PDB entry 8JXI | electron microscopy, 3.40 A resolution | chains C and A of the 5 polymer chains in the assembly

== Chain C ==
Name: Alpha-2-macroglobulin receptor-associated protein
Source organism: Rattus norvegicus
Reference sequence: Q99068 (AMRP_RAT); residue numbers follow UniProt; this construct covers 34-360
Sequence (332 residues; numbered 29 to 360; the number before each row is that of its first residue):
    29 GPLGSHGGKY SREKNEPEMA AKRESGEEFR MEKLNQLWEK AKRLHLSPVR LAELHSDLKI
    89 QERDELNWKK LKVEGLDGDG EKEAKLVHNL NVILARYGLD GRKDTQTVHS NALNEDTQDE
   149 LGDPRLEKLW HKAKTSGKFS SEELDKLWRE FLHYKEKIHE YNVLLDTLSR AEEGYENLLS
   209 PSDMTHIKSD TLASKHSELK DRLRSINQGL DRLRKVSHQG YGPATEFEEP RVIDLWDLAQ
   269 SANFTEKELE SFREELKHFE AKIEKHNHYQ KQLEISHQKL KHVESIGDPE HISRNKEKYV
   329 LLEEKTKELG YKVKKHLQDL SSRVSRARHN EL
Unresolved in the structure: 29-253, 359-360
Differences from the reference sequence: expression tag (29-33)
Swiss-Prot annotation at these positions:
  - motif: His-357 to Leu-360 (Prevents secretion from ER)
  - modified residue (Phosphoserine): Ser-53, Ser-138
  - glycosylation: Asn-271 (N-linked (GlcNAc...) asparagine)

== Chain A ==
Name: LDL receptor related protein 2
Source organism: Rattus norvegicus
Reference sequence: A0A0G2K9W7 (A0A0G2K9W7_RAT); numbering as in UniProt (aligned over 1-4660)
Sequence (4660 residues; row label = number of the first residue in the row):
     1 MERGAAAAAW MLLLAIAACL EPVSSQECGS GNFRCDNGYC IPASWRCDGT RDCLDDTDEI
    61 GCPPRSCESG LFLCPAEGTC IPSSWVCDED KDCSDGADEQ QNCAGTTCSA QQMTCSNGQC
   121 IPSEYRCDHV SDCPDGSDER NCHYPTCDQL TCANGACYNT SQRCDQKVDC RDSSDEANCT
   181 TLCSQKEFEC GSGECILRAY VCDHDNDCED NSDERNCNYD TCGGHQFTCS NGQCINQNWV
   241 CDGDDDCQDS GDEDGCESNQ SHHRCYPREW ACPGSGRCIS IDKVCDGVPD CPEGDDENNV
   301 TSGRTCGMGV CSVLNCEYQC HQTPFGGECF CPPGHIINSN DSRTCIDFDD CQIWGICDQK
   361 CENRQGRHQC LCEEGYILER GQHCKSSDSF SAASVIFSNG RDLLVGDLHG RNFRILAESK
   421 NRGMVMGVDF HYQKHRVFWT DPMQEKVFST DINGLNTQEI LNVSVDTPEN LAVDWINNKL
   481 YLVETKVNRI DVVNLEGNQR VTLITENLGH PRGIALDPTV GYLFFSDWGS LSGQPKVERA
   541 FMDGSNRKDL VTTKVGWPAG ITLDLVSKRV YWVDSRYDYI ETVTYDGIQR KTVARGGSLV
   601 PHPFGISLFE EHVFFTDWTK MAVMKASKFT ETNPQVYHQS SLRPHGVTVY HALRQPNATN
   661 PCGSNNGGCA QVCVLSHRTD NGGLGYRCKC EFGFELDDDE HRCVAVKNFL LFSSKTAVRG
   721 IPFTLSTQED VMVPVTGSPS FFVGIDFDAQ HSTVFYSDLS KDIIYKQKID GTGKEVITAN
   781 RLESVECLTF DWISRNLYWT DGGLKSVTVL RLADKSRRQI ISNLNNPRSI VVHPTAGYMF
   841 LSDWFRPAKI MRAWSDGSHL MPIVNTSLGW PNGLAIDWSA SRLYWVDAFF DKIEHSTLDG
   901 LDRKRLGHVD QMTHPFGLTV FKDNVFITDW RLGAIIRVRK SDGGDMTVIR RGISSVMHVK
   961 AYDADLQTGS NYCSQTTHAN GDCSHFCFPV PNFQRVCGCP YGMKLQRDQM TCEGDPAREP
  1021 PTQQCGSLSF PCNNGKCVPS FFRCDGVDDC HDNSDEHQCG VFNNTCSPSA FACVRGGQCI
  1081 PGQWHCDRQN DCLDGSDEQN CPTHATSSTC PSTSFTCDNH VCIPKDWVCD TDNDCSDGSD
  1141 EKNCQASGTC QPTQFRCPDH RCISPLYVCD GDKDCADGSD EAGCVLNCTS AQFKCADGSS
  1201 CINSRYRCDG VYDCRDNSDE AGCPTRPPGM CHLDEFQCQG DGTCIPNTWE CDGHPDCIHG
  1261 SDEHTGCVPK TCSPTHFLCD NGNCIYKAWI CDGDNDCRDM SDEKDCPTQP FHCPSTQWQC
  1321 PGYSTCINLS ALCDGVFDCP NGTDESPLCN QDSCSHFNGG CTHQCMQGPF GATCLCPLGY
  1381 QLANDTKTCE DINECDIPGF CSQHCVNMRG SFRCACDPEY TLESDGRTCK VTGSENPLLV
  1441 VASRDKIIVD NITAHTHNLY SLVQDVSFVV ALDFDSVTGR VFWSDLLQGK TWSVFQNGTD
  1501 KRVVHDSGLS VTEMIAVDWI GRNLYWTDYA LETIEVSKID GSHRTVLISK NVTKPRGLAL
  1561 DPRMGDNVMF WSDWGHHPRI ERASMDGTMR TVIVQEKIYW PCGLSIDYPN RLIYFMDAYL
  1621 DYIEFCDYDG HNRRQVIASD LVLHHPHALT LFEDFVYWTD RGTRQVMQAN KWHGGNQSVV
  1681 MYSVHQPLGI TAIHPSRQPP SRNPCASASC SHLCLLSAQA PRHYSCACPS GWNLSDDSVN
  1741 CVRGDQPFLM SVRDNIIFGI SLDPEVKSND AMVPISGIQH GYDVEFDDSE QFIYWVENPG
  1801 EIHRVKTDGS NRTVFAPLSL LGSSLGLALD WVSRNIYYTT PASRSIEVLT LKGDTRYGKT
  1861 LIANDGTPLG VGFPVGIAVD PARGKLYWSD HGTDSGVPAK IASANMDGTS LKILFTGNLQ
  1921 HLEVVTLDIQ EQKLYWAVTS RGVIERGNVD GTERMILVHH LAHPWGLVVY GSFLYYSDEQ
  1981 YEVIERVDKS SGNNKVVLRD NVPYLRGLRV YHRRNAADSS NGCSNNPNAC QQICLPVPGG
  2041 MFSCACASGF KLSPDGRSCS PYNSFMVVSM LPAVRGFSLE LSDHSEAMVP VAGQGRNVLH
  2101 ADVDVANGFI YWCDFSSSVR SSNGIRRIKP DGSNFTNVVT YGIGANGIRG VALDWAAGNL
  2161 YFTNAFVYET LIEVLRINTT YRRVLLKVSV DMPRHIIVDP KHRYLFWADY GQKPKIERSF
  2221 LDCTNRTVLV SEGIVTPRGL AMDHDTGYIY WVDDSLDLIA RIHLDGGESQ VVRYGSRYPT
  2281 PYGITVFGES IIWVDRNLKK VFQASKQPGN TDPPVVIRDK INLLRDVTIF DEHAQPLSPA
  2341 ELNNNPCLQS NGGCSHFCFA LPELPTPRCG CAFGTLGNDG KSCATSQEDF LIYSLNNSLR
  2401 SLHFDPRDHS LPFQVISVAG TAIALDYDRR NNRIFFTQKL NSLRGQISYV SLYSGSSSPT
  2461 VLLSNIGVTD GIAFDWINRR IYYSDFSNQT INSMAEDGSN RAVIARVSKP RAIVLDPCRG
  2521 YMYWTDWGTN AKIERATLGG NFRVPIVNTS LVWPNGLALD LETDLLYWAD ASLQKIERST
  2581 LTGTNREVVV STAFHSFGLT VYGQYIYWTD LYTRKIYRAN KYDGSDLVAM TTRLPTQPSG
  2641 ISTVVKTQRQ QCSNPCDQFN GGCSHICAPG PNGAECQCPH EGNWYLANDN KYCVVDTGTR
  2701 CNQLQFTCLN GHCINQDWKC DNDNDCGDGS DELPTVCAFH TCRSTAFTCG NGRCVPYHYR
  2761 CDYYNDCGDN SDEAGCLFRN CNSTTEFTCS NGRCIPLSYV CNGINNCHDN DTSDEKNCPP
  2821 HTCPPDFTKC QTTNICVPRA FLCDGDNDCG DGSDENPIYC ASHTCRSNEF QCLSPQRCIP
  2881 SYWFCDGEAD CADGSDEPDT CGHSVNTCRA SQFQCDNGRC ISGNWVCDGD NDCGDMSDED
  2941 QRHHCELQNC SSTQFTCVNS RPPNRRCIPQ YWVCDGDADC SDALDELQNC TMRTCSAGEF
  3001 SCANGRCVRQ SFRCDRRNDC GDYSDERGCS YPPCHANQFT CQNGRCIPRF FVCDEDNDCG
  3061 DGSDEQEHLC HTPEPTCPLH QFRCDNGHCI EMGRVCNHVD DCSDNSDEKG CGINECLDSS
  3121 ISRCDHNCTD TITSFYCSCL PGYKLMSDKR SCVDIDECKE SPQLCSQKCE NVVGSYICKC
  3181 APGYIREPDG KSCRQNSNIE PYLIFSNRYY IRNLTTDGSS YSLILQGLGN VVALDFDRVE
  3241 KRLYWIDAEK QIIERMFLNK TNRETIINHR LRRAESLAVD WVSRKLYWLD AILDCLFVSD
  3301 LEGRHRKMIA QHCVDANNTF CFEHPRGIVL HPQRGHVYWA DWGVHAYIGR IGMDGTNKSV
  3361 IISTKIEWPN AITIDYTNDL LYWADAHLGY IEFSDLEGHH RHTVYDGSLP HPFALTIFED
  3421 TVFWTDWNTR TVEKGNKYDG SGRVVLVNTT HKPFDIHVYH PYRQPIMSNP CGTNNGGCSH
  3481 LCLIKAGGRG FTCACPDDFQ TVQLRDRTLC MPMCSSTQFL CGNNEKCIPI WWKCDGQKDC
  3541 SDGSDEPDLC PHRFCRLGQF QCRDGNCTSP QALCNARQDC ADGSDEDRVL CEHHRCESNE
  3601 WQCANKRCIP QSWQCDSVND CLDNSDEDTS HCASRTCRPG QFKCNNGRCI PQSWKCDVDN
  3661 DCGDYSDEPI DECTTAAYNC DNHTEFSCKT NYRCIPQWAV CNGFDDCRDN SDEQGCESVP
  3721 CHPSGDFRCA NHHCIPLRWK CDGTDDCGDN SDEENCVPRE CSESEFRCAD QQCIPSRWVC
  3781 DQENDCGDNS DERDCEMKTC HPEHFQCTSG HCVPKALACD GRADCLDASD ESACPTRFPN
  3841 GTYCPAAMFE CKNHVCIQSF WICDGENDCV DGSDEEIHLC FNIPCESPQR FRCDNSRCVY
  3901 GHQLCNGVDD CGDGSDEKEE HCRKPTHKPC TDTEYKCSNG NCISQHYVCD NVNDCGDLSD
  3961 ETGCNLGDNR TCAENICEQN CTQLSSGGFI CSCRPGFKPS TLDKNSCQDI NECEEFGICP
  4021 QSCRNSKGSY ECFCVDGFKS MSTHYGERCA ADGSPPLLLL PENVRIRKYN TSSEKFSEYL
  4081 EEEEHIQTID YDWDPEHIGL SVVYYTVLAQ GSQFGAIKRA YIPNFESGSN NPIREVDLGL
  4141 KYLMQPDGLA VDWVGRHIYW SDAKSQRIEV ATLDGRYRKW LITTQLDQPA AIAVNPKLGL
  4201 MFWTDQGKQP KIESAWMNGE HRSVLVSENL GWPNGLSIDY LNDDRVYWSD SKEDVIEAIK
  4261 YDGTDRRLII NEAMKPFSLD IFEDKLYWVA KEKGEVWRQN KFGKENKEKV LVVNPWLTQV
  4321 RIFHQLRYNQ SVSNPCKQVC SHLCLLRPGG YSCACPQGSD FVTGSTVQCD AASELPVTMP
  4381 PPCRCMHGGN CYFDENELPK CKCSSGYSGE YCEVGLSRGI PPGTTMAVLL TFVIVIIVGA
  4441 LVLVGLFHYR KTGSLLPTLP KLPSLSSLAK PSENGNGVTF RSGADVNMDI GVSPFGPETI
  4501 IDRSMAMNEH FVMEVGKQPV IFENPMYAAK DNTSKVALAV QGPSTGAQVT VPENVENQNY
  4561 GRPIDPSEIV PEPKPASPGA DEIQGKKWNI FKRKPKQTTN FENPIYAEMD SEVKDAVAVA
  4621 PPPSPSLPAK ASKRNLTPGY TATEDTFKDT ANLVKEDSDV
Unresolved in the structure: 1-185, 1316-3164, 3202-4660
Cystine bridges: Cys-190/Cys-208, Cys-202/Cys-217, Cys-222/Cys-234, Cys-229/Cys-247, Cys-241/Cys-256, Cys-265/Cys-278, Cys-272/Cys-291, Cys-285/Cys-306, Cys-311/Cys-320, Cys-316/Cys-329, Cys-331/Cys-345, Cys-351/Cys-361, Cys-357/Cys-370, Cys-372/Cys-384, Cys-662/Cys-673, Cys-669/Cys-688, Cys-690/Cys-703, Cys-973/Cys-987, Cys-983/Cys-997, Cys-999/Cys-1012, Cys-1025/Cys-1037, Cys-1032/Cys-1050, Cys-1044/Cys-1059, Cys-1066/Cys-1079, Cys-1073/Cys-1092, Cys-1086/Cys-1101, Cys-1110/Cys-1122, Cys-1117/Cys-1135, Cys-1129/Cys-1144, Cys-1150/Cys-1162, Cys-1157/Cys-1175, Cys-1169/Cys-1184, Cys-1188/Cys-1201, Cys-1195/Cys-1214, Cys-1208/Cys-1223, Cys-1231/Cys-1244, Cys-1238/Cys-1257, Cys-1251/Cys-1267, Cys-1272/Cys-1284, Cys-1279/Cys-1297, Cys-1291/Cys-1306, Cys-3165/Cys-3178, Cys-3180/Cys-3193
Covalently attached groups: N-acetylglucosamine (NAG) linked to Asn-340, Asn-462, Asn-657, Asn-865, Asn-1063, Asn-1187; 2-acetamido-2-deoxy-alpha-D-galactopyranose (A2G) linked to Thr-1022, Thr-1103, Thr-1109, Thr-1225
Metal / ion sites: Ca2+ site 1: Tyr-200, Asp-203, Asp-205, Asp-207, Asp-213, Glu-214; Ca2+ site 2: Trp-239, Asp-242, Asp-244, Asp-246, Asp-252, Glu-253; Ca2+ site 3: Lys-283, Asp-286, Val-288, Asp-290, Asp-296, Glu-297; Ca2+ site 4: Ser-575, Asp-578, Pro-601, Thr-1131; Ca2+ site 5: Ala-888, Asp-891, Thr-913; Ca2+ site 6: Phe-1042, Asp-1045, Val-1047, Asp-1049, Asp-1055, Glu-1056; Ca2+ site 7: Trp-1084, Asp-1087, Gln-1089, Asp-1091, Asp-1097, Glu-1098; Ca2+ site 8: Trp-1127, Asp-1130, Asp-1132, Asp-1134, Asp-1140, Glu-1141; Ca2+ site 9: Tyr-1167, Asp-1170, Asp-1172, Asp-1174, Asp-1180, Glu-1181; Ca2+ site 10: Tyr-1206, Asp-1209, Val-1211, Asp-1213, Asp-1219, Glu-1220; Ca2+ site 11: Trp-1249, Asp-1252, His-1254, Asp-1262, Glu-1263; Ca2+ site 12: Trp-1289, Asp-1292, Asp-1294, Asp-1296, Asp-1302, Glu-1303
Ligand contacts:
  - 2-acetamido-2-deoxy-alpha-D-galactopyranose (A2G), molecule 1: Asp-220, Thr-221, Cys-222, Gly-223, Thr-679
  - 2-acetamido-2-deoxy-alpha-D-galactopyranose (A2G), molecule 2: Asn-1064, Thr-1065, Pro-1068
  - 2-acetamido-2-deoxy-alpha-D-galactopyranose (A2G), molecule 3: Ser-1147, Thr-1149, Cys-1150, Gln-1151

== Chain C / chain A interface ==
Contacting residue pairs (18):
  Asn-271(C) / Leu-725(A)
  Asn-271(C) / Ser-726(A)
  Lys-275(C) / Arg-687(A)
  Glu-283(C) / Asn-236(A)
  Lys-293(C) / Tyr-200(A)
  Lys-293(C) / Asp-203(A)  salt bridge
  Lys-293(C) / Asp-205(A)  salt bridge
  Lys-293(C) / Asp-207(A)  salt bridge
  His-296(C) / Leu-197(A)
  His-296(C) / Tyr-200(A)
  Tyr-297(C) / Tyr-200(A)
  Tyr-297(C) / Asp-207(A)
  Lys-343(C) / Trp-239(A)
  Lys-343(C) / Asp-242(A)  salt bridge
  Lys-343(C) / Asp-244(A)  salt bridge
  Lys-343(C) / Asp-246(A)  salt bridge
  Asp-347(C) / Trp-239(A)  hydrogen bond
  Asn-358(C) / Leu-725(A)
Interface residues without a listed pair, chain C (17 interface residues in all): Phe-272, Thr-273, Lys-290, Glu-292, Gln-300, Lys-340, His-344, His-357
Interface residues without a listed pair, chain A (16 interface residues in all): Glu-194, Glu-506, Val-948

== Summary ==
17 residues of chain C face 16 of chain A across their interface; the contacts include 1 hydrogen bond and 6
salt bridges. Among the polar pairs are Lys-293(C)/Asp-203(A), Lys-293(C)/Asp-205(A) and
Lys-293(C)/Asp-207(A). Ligands of chain A: 3 copies of 2-acetamido-2-deoxy-alpha-D-galactopyranose.
Chain C is Alpha-2-macroglobulin receptor-associated protein and chain A is LDL receptor related protein 2,
both from Rattus norvegicus; the structure, rat megalin RAP complex wingB, was determined by electron
microscopy, deposited together with 8JUT, 8JUU, 8JX8, 8JX9, 8JXA, 8JXB and 5 further entries.
